PDB entry 7OKN | electron microscopy, 3.34 A resolution | chains A and H of the 34 polymer chains in the assembly

[Chain A]
Molecule: TraB
Source organism: Salmonella enterica
Chain sequence (461 residues; each row starts with the number of its first residue):
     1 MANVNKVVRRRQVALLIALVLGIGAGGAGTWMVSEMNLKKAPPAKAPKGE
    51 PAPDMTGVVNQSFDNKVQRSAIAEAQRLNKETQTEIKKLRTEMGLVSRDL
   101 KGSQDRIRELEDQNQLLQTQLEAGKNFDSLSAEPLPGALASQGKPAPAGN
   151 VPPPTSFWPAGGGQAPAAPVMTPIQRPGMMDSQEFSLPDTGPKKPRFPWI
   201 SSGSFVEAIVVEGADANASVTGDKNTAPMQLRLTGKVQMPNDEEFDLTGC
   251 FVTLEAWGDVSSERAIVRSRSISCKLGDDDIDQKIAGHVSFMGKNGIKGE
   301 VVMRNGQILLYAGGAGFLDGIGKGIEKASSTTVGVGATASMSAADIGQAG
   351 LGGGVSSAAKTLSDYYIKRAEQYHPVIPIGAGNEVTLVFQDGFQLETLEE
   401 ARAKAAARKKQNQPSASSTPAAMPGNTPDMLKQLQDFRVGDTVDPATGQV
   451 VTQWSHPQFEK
Not modelled in the structure: 1-194, 328-358, 409-461
Cystine bridges: C250-C274

[Chain H]
Molecule: Type IV conjugative transfer system lipoprotein TraV
Source organism: Salmonella enterica
UniProtKB: A0A753A8N9 (A0A753A8N9_SALER); residue numbers follow UniProt; this construct covers 1-204
Chain sequence (204 residues; row label = number of the first residue in the row):
     1 MKKITLLLAGSALLLSGCAGVKSSFDCDATTSDTCMTMTKANQLARDKAA
    51 KQAGKPAAGGLPSLVNLPATSAVEVPSASRSAVTPPSGTRTVSTTPPVSA
   101 GTSAGVNTNTTTSTLTPRPVAGTPVTTTPSSVAYRPVVSVVTPTPSCQNV
   151 RCDNPGTVHPQRSRDQIATVWIAPWVDSDNAFHQPGRVSFVVSPADWVLP
   201 ARVN
Not modelled in the structure: 1-16, 55-204
Reported in the primary citation:
  - post-translational modification sites: C18 (citing earlier work)

[How chain A and chain H interact]
Pairs across the interface (4):
  Y311(A) - A19(H)
  L362(A) - G17(H)
  Y366(A) - C18(H)  hydrogen bond (side chain-backbone)
  R369(A) - G20(H)
Also at the interface, not in a pair above, chain A (5 interface residues in all): Q307

[In short]
Chain A and chain H form an interface of 5 and 4 residues respectively; the contacts include 1 hydrogen bond.
The hydrogen-bonded pair is Y366(A)-C18(H). The paper reports a modification site at C18(H).
Here chain A is TraB and chain H is Type IV conjugative transfer system lipoprotein TraV, both from Salmonella
enterica. Entry 7OKN (Structure of the outer-membrane core complex (inner ring) from a conjugative type IV
secretion system) was determined by electron microscopy, deposited together with 7OKO.
